Entry 4JYV (X-ray diffraction, 2.19 A resolution); this record covers chains H and L.

== Chain H ==
Name: Factor VII light chain
From: Homo sapiens
Notes: EC 3.4.21.21
UniProt: P08709 (FA7_HUMAN); the construct lacks a stretch of the UniProt sequence and is renumbered around it, so the offset changes along the chain: 16-35 = UniProt 213-232; 37-60 = UniProt 233-256; 61-129 = UniProt 261-329; 134-147 = UniProt 337-350; 5 more segments
Sequence (254 residues; numbered 16 to 257 plus 23 insertion-coded residues; 11 numbers in that range are skipped by the numbering (no residue carries them; nothing is unmodelled there); the number before each row is that of its first residue; a row labelled like 60A-60D holds insertion residues (60A, then the next letters in order)):
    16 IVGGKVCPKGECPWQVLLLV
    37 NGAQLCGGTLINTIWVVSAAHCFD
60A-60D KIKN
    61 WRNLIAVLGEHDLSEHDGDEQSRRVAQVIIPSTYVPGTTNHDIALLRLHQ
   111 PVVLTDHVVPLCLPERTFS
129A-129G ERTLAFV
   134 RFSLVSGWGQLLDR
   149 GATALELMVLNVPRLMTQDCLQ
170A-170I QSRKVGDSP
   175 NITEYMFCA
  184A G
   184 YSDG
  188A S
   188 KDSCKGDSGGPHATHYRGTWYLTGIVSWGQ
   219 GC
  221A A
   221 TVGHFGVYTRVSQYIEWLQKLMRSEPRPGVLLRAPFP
Cystine bridges: Cys22-Cys27, Cys42-Cys58, Cys168-Cys182, Cys191-Cys220
Bound ions: Ca2+: Glu70, Asp72, Glu75, Glu80
Ligand contacts: 1OJ ((2R)-2-[3-ethoxy-4-(propan-2-yloxy)phenyl]-2-(isoquinolin-6-ylamino)-N-[(3-sulfamoylphenyl)sulfonyl]ethanamide): His57, Asp60, Gly97, Thr98, Thr99, Asp102, Pro170I, Asp189, Ser190, Cys191, Lys192, Ser195, Val213, Ser214, Trp215, Gly216, Gly219, Cys220, Gly226, Val227
Swiss-Prot annotation at these positions:
  - active site (Charge relay system): His57, Asp102, Ser195
  - binding site (substrate): Asp189
  - glycosylation: Asn175 (N-linked (GlcNAc...) asparagine)

== Chain L ==
Name: Factor VII heavy chain
From: Homo sapiens
Notes: EC 3.4.21.21
UniProt: P08709 (FA7_HUMAN); residues 90-144 here correspond to UniProt positions 150-204 (UniProt number = residue number + 60)
Sequence (55 residues; each row starts with the number of its first residue):
    90 ICVNENGGCEQYCSDHTGTKRSCRCHEGYSLLADGVSCTPTVEYPCGKIP
   140 ILEKR
Cystine bridges: Cys91-Cys102, Cys98-Cys112, Cys114-Cys127

== How chain H and chain L interact ==
Contacting residue pairs (48; chain H residue first):
  Lys24(H) - Ile140(L)
  Gly25(H) - Ile138(L)
  Glu26(H) - Ile138(L)
  Glu26(H) - Ile140(L)
  Glu26(H) - Leu141(L)
  Glu26(H) - Arg144(L)  salt bridge
  Trp29(H) - Gly136(L)
  Trp29(H) - Lys137(L)
  Trp29(H) - Ile138(L)  hydrophobic
  Leu114(H) - Tyr133(L)
  Thr115(H) - Tyr133(L)
  Asp116(H) - Tyr133(L)  hydrogen bond
  Asp116(H) - Pro139(L)
  Asp116(H) - Lys143(L)  salt bridge
  Val119(H) - Pro134(L)
  Val119(H) - Lys137(L)
  Val119(H) - Pro139(L)  hydrophobic
  Pro120(H) - Cys135(L)
  Pro120(H) - Gly136(L)  hydrogen bond (backbone-backbone)
  Leu121(H) - Cys135(L)
  Cys122(H) - His115(L)
  Cys122(H) - Cys135(L)  disulfide
  Cys122(H) - Gly136(L)
  Leu123(H) - Tyr101(L)  hydrogen bond (backbone-side chain)
  Leu123(H) - His115(L)
  Pro124(H) - Tyr101(L)
  Glu125(H) - Tyr101(L)
  Glu125(H) - Arg113(L)  salt bridge
  Phe128(H) - Asn95(L)
  Phe128(H) - Gln100(L)
  Phe128(H) - Tyr101(L)  hydrophobic
  Arg129B(H) - Cys91(L)
  Arg129B(H) - Val92(L)
  Arg129B(H) - Asp104(L)  salt bridge
  Thr129C(H) - Asn95(L)  hydrogen bond
  Tyr203(H) - Asn95(L)
  Tyr203(H) - Glu99(L)
  Arg204(H) - Gly97(L)  hydrogen bond (side chain-backbone)
  Arg204(H) - Cys98(L)  hydrogen bond (side chain-backbone)
  Arg204(H) - Glu99(L)
  Gly205(H) - Lys137(L)  hydrogen bond (backbone-side chain)
  Thr206(H) - Tyr118(L)
  Thr206(H) - Cys135(L)
  Thr206(H) - Gly136(L)
  Thr206(H) - Lys137(L)  hydrogen bond
  Trp207(H) - Gly136(L)  hydrogen bond (backbone-backbone)
  Trp207(H) - Ile138(L)
  Tyr208(H) - Gln100(L)
Also at the interface, not in a pair above, chain H (24 interface residues in all): Pro28
Also at the interface, not in a pair above, chain L (25 interface residues in all): Glu94, Cys102
Cross-chain cystine bridges: Cys122(H)-Cys135(L)

== Overview ==
24 residues of chain H face 25 of chain L across their interface, with 1 disulfide bond, 9 hydrogen bonds and
4 salt bridges. Polar pairs include Glu26(H)-Arg144(L), Asp116(H)-Lys143(L) and Glu125(H)-Arg113(L). Chain H
binds compound 1OJ.
Here chain H is Factor VII light chain and chain L is Factor VII heavy chain, both from Homo sapiens. Entry
4JYV (Structure of factor VIIA in complex with the inhibitor
(2R)-2-[3-ETHOXY-4-(PROPAN-2-YLOXY)PHENYL]-2-(ISOQUINOLIN-6-YLAMINO)-N-[(3-SULFAMOYLPHENYL)SULFONYL]ETHANAMIDE)
was determined by X-ray diffraction (same publication as 4JYU).
